4I10 - chain A; structure by X-ray diffraction, 2.07 A resolution.

== Chain A ==
Molecule: Beta-secretase 1
Organism: Homo sapiens
Notes: EC 3.4.23.46
UniProtKB: P56817 (BACE1_HUMAN); residue numbers follow UniProt; this construct covers 57-453
Sequence (406 residues; row label = number of the first residue in the row):
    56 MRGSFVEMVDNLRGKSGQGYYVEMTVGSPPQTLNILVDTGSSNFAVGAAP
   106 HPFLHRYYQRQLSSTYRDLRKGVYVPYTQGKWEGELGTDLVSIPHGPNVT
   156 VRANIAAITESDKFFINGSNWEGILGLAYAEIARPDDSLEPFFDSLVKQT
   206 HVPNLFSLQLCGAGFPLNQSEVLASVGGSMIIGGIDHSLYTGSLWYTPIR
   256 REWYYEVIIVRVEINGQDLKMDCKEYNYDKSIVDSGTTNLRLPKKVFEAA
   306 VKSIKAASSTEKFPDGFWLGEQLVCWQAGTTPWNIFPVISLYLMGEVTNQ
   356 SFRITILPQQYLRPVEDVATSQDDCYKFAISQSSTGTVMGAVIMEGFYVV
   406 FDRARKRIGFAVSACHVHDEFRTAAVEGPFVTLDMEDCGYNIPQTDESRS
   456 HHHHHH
Disordered / not traced: 56-59, 218-227, 460-461
Construct notes: expression tag (56, 454-461)
Swiss-Prot annotation at these positions:
  - active site: Asp93, Asp289
  - modified residue (N6-acetyllysine): Lys126, Lys275, Lys279, Lys285, Lys299, Lys300, Lys307
  - glycosylation (N-linked (GlcNAc...) asparagine): Asn153, Asn172, Asn223, Asn354
  - mutagenesis: Asp93 (D93N: Decreases beta-cleaved soluble APP production), Asp284 (D284N: Almost abolishes beta-cleaved soluble APP production)
Disulfides: Cys216-Cys420, Cys278-Cys443, Cys330-Cys380
Ion coordination: Zn2+ site 1 near His110 (its only coordinating residue here); Zn2+ site 2: Asp192, His458; Zn2+ site 3: His457, His459
Residues lining bound ligands: 1BS (2-{(1S)-1-[(6-chloro-3,3-dimethyl-3,4-dihydroisoquinolin-1-yl)amino]-2-phenylethyl}pyrido[4,3-d]pyrimidin-4(1H)-one): Gly72, Gln73, Gly74, Leu91, Asp93, Tyr132, Gln134, Gly135, Lys136, Asp167, Lys168, Phe169, Trp176, Ile179, Gly291, Thr292, Thr293, Asn294, Arg296, Ser386

== In short ==
Bound to chain A: compound 1BS. Asp192 and His458 coordinate Zn2+ site 2. His457 and His459 coordinate Zn2+
site 3. Curated annotation (UniProt) lists active-site residues Asp93 and Asp289 and 2 mutagenesis sites.
Chain A is Beta-secretase 1 (Homo sapiens); the structure, Structure-based design of novel dihydroisoquinoline
BACE-1 inhibitors that do not engage the catalytic aspartates, was determined by X-ray diffraction, deposited
together with 4HZT, 4I0G, 4I0Z and 4I11.
